4MTD - chains B and Z of the 6 polymer chains in the assembly; structure by X-ray diffraction, 2.50 A resolution.

[Chain B]
Protein: Zinc uptake regulation protein
Source organism: Escherichia coli
UniProt: P0AC51 (ZUR_ECOLI); residues 1-171 here = UniProt positions 1-171
Chain sequence (171 residues; numbered 1 to 171; the number before each row is that of its first residue):
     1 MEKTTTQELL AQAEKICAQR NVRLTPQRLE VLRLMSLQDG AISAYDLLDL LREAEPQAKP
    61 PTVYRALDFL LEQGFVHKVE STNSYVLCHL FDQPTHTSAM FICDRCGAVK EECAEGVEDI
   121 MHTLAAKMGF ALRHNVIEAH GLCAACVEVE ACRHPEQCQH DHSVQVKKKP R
Unresolved in the structure: 1-2, 153-171
Bound ions: Zn2+ site 1: His77, Cys88, His96, Glu111; Zn2+ site 2: Cys103, Cys106, Cys143, Cys146
From the paper describing this entry:
  - mutagenesis - C88S, C103S: abolished binding to znuABC operator DNA
  - mutagenesis - C103S: abolished binding to Zn2+
  - mutagenesis - C88S: decreased binding to Zn2+
  - binding site for znuABC operator DNA: Arg23, Thr25, Gln27, Arg28, Ala44 to Glu72
  - specificity-determining residues: Tyr45 (by similarity / conservation)
  - mutagenesis - D49A, R52A: unchanged binding to Zn2+
  - mutagenesis - R52A (K_d2_ = 220 nM): decreased binding to znuABC operator DNA

[Chain Z]
Molecule: znuABC operator DNA
Sequence (33 nucleotides; row label = number of the first residue in the row):
     1 TAGTCATGAA ATGTTATAAT ATCACACTTC TCA

[Interface between chain B and chain Z]
Contacting residue pairs (13):
  Ser43(B) - DT15(Z)  phosphate contact
  Tyr45(B) - DT15(Z)  base contact
  Tyr45(B) - DA16(Z)  hydrogen bond to the base
  Pro60(B) - DT17(Z)  base contact
  Pro61(B) - DT17(Z)  base contact
  Pro61(B) - DA18(Z)  base contact
  Tyr64(B) - DT15(Z)  sugar contact
  Tyr64(B) - DA16(Z)  hydrogen bond to the phosphate
  Tyr64(B) - DT17(Z)  base contact
  Arg65(B) - DA19(Z)  base contact
  Lys78(B) - DA16(Z)  salt bridge to the phosphate
  Asn83(B) - DT15(Z)  phosphate contact
  Tyr85(B) - DA16(Z)  hydrogen bond to the phosphate
Interface residues without a listed pair, chain B (10 interface residues in all): Ala44

[Summary]
The interface between chain B and chain Z involves 10 residues on one side and 5 on the other; the contacts
include 3 hydrogen bonds and 1 salt bridge. Polar pairs include Tyr45(B)-DA16(Z), Tyr64(B)-DA16(Z) and
Tyr85(B)-DA16(Z). The paper reports a binding site for znuABC operator DNA at Arg23(B), Thr25(B) and Gln27(B)
among others; C88S and C103S of chain B abolish binding to znuABC operator DNA; 4 substitutions were tested in
all.
Here chain B is Zinc uptake regulation protein (Escherichia coli) and chain Z is znuABC operator DNA. Entry
4MTD (Zinc Uptake Regulator Complexed With Zinc AND DNA) was determined by X-ray diffraction together with
4MTE from the same study.
